4J2B - chains A and P of the 3 polymer chains in the assembly; structure by X-ray diffraction, 2.04 A resolution.

Chain A:
Molecule: DNA polymerase
Organism: Enterobacteria phage RB69
Notes: EC 2.7.7.7; fragment: RB69 DNA polymerase
Reference sequence: Q38087 (DPOL_BPR69); numbering as in UniProt (aligned over 1-901)
Chain sequence (901 residues; numbered 1 to 901; the number before each row is that of its first residue):
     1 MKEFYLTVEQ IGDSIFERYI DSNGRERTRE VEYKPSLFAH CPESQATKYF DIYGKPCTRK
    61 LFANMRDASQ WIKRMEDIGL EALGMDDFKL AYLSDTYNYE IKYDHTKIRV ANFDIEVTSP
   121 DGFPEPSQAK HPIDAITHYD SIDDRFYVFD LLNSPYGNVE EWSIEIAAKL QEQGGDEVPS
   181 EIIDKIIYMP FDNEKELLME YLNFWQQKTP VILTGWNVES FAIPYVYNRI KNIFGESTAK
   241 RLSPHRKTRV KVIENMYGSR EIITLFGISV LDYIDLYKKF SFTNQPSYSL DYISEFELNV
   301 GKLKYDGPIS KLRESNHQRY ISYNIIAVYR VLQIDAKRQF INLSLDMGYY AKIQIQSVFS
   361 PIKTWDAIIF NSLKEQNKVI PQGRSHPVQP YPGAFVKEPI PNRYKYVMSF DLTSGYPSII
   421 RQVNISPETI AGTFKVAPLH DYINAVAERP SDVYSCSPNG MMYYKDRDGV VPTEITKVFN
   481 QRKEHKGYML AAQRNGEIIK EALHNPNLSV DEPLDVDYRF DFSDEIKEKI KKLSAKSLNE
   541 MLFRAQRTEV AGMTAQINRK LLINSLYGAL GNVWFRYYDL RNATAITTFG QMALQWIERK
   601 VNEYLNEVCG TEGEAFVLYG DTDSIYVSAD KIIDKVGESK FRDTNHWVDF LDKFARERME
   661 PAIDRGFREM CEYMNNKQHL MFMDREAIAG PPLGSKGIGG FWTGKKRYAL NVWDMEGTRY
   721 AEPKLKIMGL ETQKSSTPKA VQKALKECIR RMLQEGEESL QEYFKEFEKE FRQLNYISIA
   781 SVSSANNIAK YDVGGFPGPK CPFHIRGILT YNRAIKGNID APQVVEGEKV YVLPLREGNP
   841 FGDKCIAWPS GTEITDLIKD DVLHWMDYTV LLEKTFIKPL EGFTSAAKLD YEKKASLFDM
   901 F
Differences from the reference sequence: engineered mutation Ala222 (Asp in Q38087), Ala327 (Asp in Q38087), Gly415 (Leu in Q38087)
Bound ions: Ca2+ site 1 near Glu116 (its only coordinating residue here); Ca2+ site 2: Asp411, Leu412, Asp623 (together with ATP); Ca2+ site 3: Asn505, Asn507, Lys531; Ca2+ site 4: Asp623 (together with ATP); Ca2+ site 5: Leu857, Asp860, Asp861
Ligand contacts: ATP (adenosine-5'-triphosphate): Asp411, Leu412, Thr413, Ser414, Gly415, Tyr416, Pro417, Arg482, Lys486, Lys560, Leu561, Asn564, Tyr567, Thr622, Asp623
Swiss-Prot annotation at these positions:
  - region: Thr248 to Thr264 (Beta hairpin), Lys705 to Tyr708 (Binding of DNA in B-conformation), Leu897 to Phe901 (Interaction with the polymerase clamp)
  - binding site (Mg(2+)): Asp114, Glu116, Asp411, Leu412, Asp623
  - binding site (substrate): Ser414, Tyr416, Arg482, Lys560
  - site: Asp621 (Optimization of metal coordination by the polymerase active site), Lys706 (Optimization of metal coordination by the polymerase active site), Asp714 (Essential for viral replication)
  - mutagenesis: Leu561 (L561A: No effect on the ability to recognize damaged DNA. Increase in probability of nucleotide incorporation), Ser565 (S565G: Increased incorporation efficiency of correct dNMPs; when associated with A-567), Tyr567 (Y567A: Inserts both dCMP and dAMP opposite 8-oxoG rapidly and with equal efficiency. 100-fold increase of dAMP and dGMP when situated opposite guanidinohydantoin ...), Asp621 (D621A: Drastic decrease in the efficiency of incorporation of dGMP), Lys706 (K706A: Almost complete loss of polymerase activity), Asp714 (D714A: Complete loss of viral replication)
What the authors report for this chain:
  - mutagenesis - L415G (5- to 25-fold): decreased catalytic activity on correct dNMP
  - mutagenesis - L415G: increased binding to dTTP
  - mutagenesis - L415G (210-fold): increased catalytic activity on dTMP/dC
  - mutagenesis - L415G: increased catalytic activity on dAMP/dA
  - mutagenesis - L415G: increased catalytic activity on extension past T/C pair
  - binding site for the 18-nt DNA strand: Phe359
  - conformationally variable residues (side-chain flip): Leu412, Asp623
  - binding site for ATP: Leu412, Tyr416

Chain P:
Molecule: 13-nt DNA strand
Sequence (13 nucleotides; row label = number of the first residue in the row):
   103 GCGGACTGCT TAT

Chain A / chain P interface:
Pairs across the interface (25):
  Asn284(A) - DT112(P)  sugar contact
  Asn284(A) - DT113(P)  hydrogen bond to the phosphate
  Asp621(A) - DT115(P)  sugar contact
  Thr622(A) - DT115(P)  sugar contact
  Lys706(A) - DA114(P)  hydrogen bond to the base
  Tyr708(A) - DT115(P)  hydrogen bond to the phosphate
  Met728(A) - DA114(P)  phosphate contact
  Met728(A) - DT115(P)  phosphate contact
  Gly729(A) - DT113(P)  phosphate contact
  Gly729(A) - DA114(P)  hydrogen bond to the phosphate
  Gln733(A) - DT113(P)  phosphate contact
  Gln733(A) - DA114(P)  phosphate contact
  Lys734(A) - DT113(P)  phosphate contact
  Ser735(A) - DT112(P)  phosphate contact
  Ser735(A) - DT113(P)  hydrogen bond to the phosphate
  Ser783(A) - DC111(P)  sugar contact
  Ser783(A) - DT112(P)  phosphate contact
  Ser784(A) - DC111(P)  phosphate contact
  Ser784(A) - DT112(P)  hydrogen bond to the phosphate
  Asn786(A) - DC111(P)  hydrogen bond to the phosphate
  Tyr791(A) - DT109(P)  hydrogen bond to the phosphate
  Tyr791(A) - DG110(P)  hydrogen bond to the phosphate
  Pro802(A) - DG110(P)  sugar contact
  His804(A) - DG110(P)  phosphate contact
  His804(A) - DC111(P)  salt bridge to the phosphate
Also at the interface, not in a pair above, chain A (25 interface residues in all): Tyr257, Tyr626, Ile727, Ser736, Val782, Ala785, Asn787, Lys790, Lys829

Summary:
Chain A and chain P form an interface of 25 and 7 residues respectively, with 9 hydrogen bonds and 1 salt
bridge. Polar pairs include Lys706(A)-DA114(P), Asn284(A)-DT113(P) and Tyr708(A)-DT115(P). Chain A binds ATP.
The paper reports a binding site for ATP at Leu412(A) and Tyr416(A); L415G of chain A reduces catalytic
activity on correct dNMP.
Chain A is DNA polymerase (Enterobacteria phage RB69) and chain P is a 13-nt DNA strand; the structure, RB69
DNA Polymerase L415G Ternary Complex, was determined by X-ray diffraction, deposited together with 4J2A and
4J2E.
